PDB entry 7VUP | X-ray diffraction, 3.40 A resolution | chains B and D of the 4 polymer chains in the assembly

[Chain B]
Name: Nuclear factor NF-kappa-B p52 subunit
From: Homo sapiens
UniProtKB: Q00653 (NFKB2_HUMAN); residues 1-398 here = UniProt positions 1-398
Chain sequence (398 residues; row label = number of the first residue in the row):
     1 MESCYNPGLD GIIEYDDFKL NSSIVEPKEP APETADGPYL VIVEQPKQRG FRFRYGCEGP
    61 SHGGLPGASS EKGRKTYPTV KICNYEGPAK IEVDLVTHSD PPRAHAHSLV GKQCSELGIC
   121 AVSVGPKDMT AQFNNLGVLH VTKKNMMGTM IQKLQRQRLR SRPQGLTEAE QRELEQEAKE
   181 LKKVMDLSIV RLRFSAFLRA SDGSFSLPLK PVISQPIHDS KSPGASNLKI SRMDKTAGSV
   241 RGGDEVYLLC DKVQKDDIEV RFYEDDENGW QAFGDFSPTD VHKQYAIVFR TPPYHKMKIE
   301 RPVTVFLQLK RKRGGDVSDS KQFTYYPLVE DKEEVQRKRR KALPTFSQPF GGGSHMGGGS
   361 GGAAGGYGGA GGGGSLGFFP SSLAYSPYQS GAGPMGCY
Not modelled in the structure: 1-33, 330-398
Cystine bridges: Cys114-Cys120
Swiss-Prot annotation at these positions:
  - region: Phe346 to Gly377 (GRR)
  - motif: Arg337 to Lys341 (Nuclear localization signal)
  - modified residue (Phosphoserine): Ser23, Ser161
  - mutagenesis: Tyr247 to Leu249 (Two-fold reduction in heterodimerization with RelA)
Reported in the primary citation:
  - binding site for the 18-nt DNA strand (chain D): Arg52, Lys144
  - mutagenesis - K144A: decreased binding to the 18-nt DNA strand (chain D)
  - binding site for the 18-nt DNA strand: Arg52
  - binding site for the 18-nt DNA strand: Lys144 (from molecular simulation)
  - mutagenesis - K144A: decreased binding to the 18-nt DNA strand
  - mutagenesis - K144A: unchanged binding to Bcl3

[Chain D]
Molecule: 18-nt DNA strand
Sequence (18 nucleotides; row label = number of the first residue in the row):
     1 GAAGGGGGAG TCCCCTTG
Not modelled in the structure: 1

[Chain B / chain D interface]
Residue-residue contacts (19; chain B residue first):
  Arg52(B) - DC12(D)  base contact
  Tyr55(B) - DG10(D)  sugar contact
  Tyr55(B) - DT11(D)  hydrogen bond to the phosphate
  Tyr55(B) - DC12(D)  phosphate contact
  Cys57(B) - DC12(D)  hydrogen bond to the phosphate
  Glu58(B) - DC13(D)  hydrogen bond to the base
  His62(B) - DC14(D)  base contact
  His140(B) - DT11(D)  phosphate contact
  Val141(B) - DT11(D)  phosphate contact
  Thr142(B) - DT11(D)  phosphate contact
  Lys143(B) - DT11(D)  hydrogen bond to the phosphate
  Lys144(B) - DT11(D)  salt bridge to the phosphate
  Lys221(B) - DT11(D)  hydrogen bond to the base
  Lys221(B) - DC12(D)  base contact
  Pro223(B) - DA9(D)  phosphate contact
  Pro223(B) - DG10(D)  phosphate contact
  Gly224(B) - DA9(D)  phosphate contact
  Lys252(B) - DA9(D)  salt bridge to the phosphate
  Gln284(B) - DG8(D)  hydrogen bond to the phosphate
Interface residues without a listed pair, chain B (16 interface residues in all): Arg54
Interface residues without a listed pair, chain D (8 interface residues in all): DG7

[Overview]
Chain B and chain D form an interface of 16 and 8 residues respectively, with 6 hydrogen bonds and 2 salt
bridges. Polar pairs include Glu58(B)-DC13(D), Lys221(B)-DT11(D) and Tyr55(B)-DT11(D). From the paper: a
binding site for the 18-nt DNA strand (chain D) at Arg52(B) and Lys144(B); K144A of chain B reduces binding to
the 18-nt DNA strand (chain D).
Chain B is Nuclear factor NF-kappa-B p52 subunit (Homo sapiens) and chain D is an 18-nt DNA strand; the
structure, Structure of NF-kB p52 homodimer bound to +1/-1 swap P-Selectin kB DNA fragment, was determined by
X-ray diffraction (same publication as 7W7L, 7VUQ and 7CLI).
